1P5S - chain A; structure by X-ray diffraction, 2.22 A resolution.

[Chain A]
Molecule: Ras GTPase-activating-like protein rng2
Organism: Schizosaccharomyces pombe
Notes: fragment: calponin-homology domain
UniProt: O14188 (RNG2_SCHPO); residue numbers follow UniProt; this construct covers 1-190
Amino-acid sequence (203 residues; row label = number of the first residue in the row; numbers below 1 keep their minus sign (Gly-12 is residue -12)):
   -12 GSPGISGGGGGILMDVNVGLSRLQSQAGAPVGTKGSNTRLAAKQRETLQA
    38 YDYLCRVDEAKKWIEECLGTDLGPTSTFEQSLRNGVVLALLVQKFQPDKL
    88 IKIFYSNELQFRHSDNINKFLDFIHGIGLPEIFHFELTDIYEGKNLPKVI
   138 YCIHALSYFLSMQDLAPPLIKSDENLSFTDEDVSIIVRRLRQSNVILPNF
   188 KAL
Disordered / not traced: -12 to 31
Construct notes: cloning artifact (-12 to 0)
Bound ions: Hg2+ site 1: Tyr38, Cys42; Hg2+ site 2: Trp50, Glu53, Cys54; Hg2+ site 3 near His100 (its only coordinating residue here); Hg2+ site 4: Phe120, His121, Cys139

[In short]
The Hg2+ site 1 is built by Tyr38 and Cys42. The Hg2+ site 2 is built by Trp50, Glu53 and Cys54.
Chain A is Ras GTPase-activating-like protein rng2 (Schizosaccharomyces pombe); the structure, Structure and
function of the calponin-homology domain of an iqgap protein from schizosaccharomyces pombe, was determined by
X-ray diffraction together with 1P2X from the same study.
